6IOK - chains A and C of the 12 polymer chains in the assembly; structure by electron microscopy, 3.64 A resolution.

Chain A (and C):
Name: Outer membrane protein OprM
Organism: Pseudomonas aeruginosa PAO1
Notes: chain C of this document is another copy of the same molecule, construct and numbering; everything in this record applies to it too
UniProtKB: Q51487 (OPRM_PSEAE); residues 1-468 here correspond to UniProt positions 18-485 (UniProt number = residue number + 17)
Amino-acid sequence (474 residues; row label = number of the first residue in the row):
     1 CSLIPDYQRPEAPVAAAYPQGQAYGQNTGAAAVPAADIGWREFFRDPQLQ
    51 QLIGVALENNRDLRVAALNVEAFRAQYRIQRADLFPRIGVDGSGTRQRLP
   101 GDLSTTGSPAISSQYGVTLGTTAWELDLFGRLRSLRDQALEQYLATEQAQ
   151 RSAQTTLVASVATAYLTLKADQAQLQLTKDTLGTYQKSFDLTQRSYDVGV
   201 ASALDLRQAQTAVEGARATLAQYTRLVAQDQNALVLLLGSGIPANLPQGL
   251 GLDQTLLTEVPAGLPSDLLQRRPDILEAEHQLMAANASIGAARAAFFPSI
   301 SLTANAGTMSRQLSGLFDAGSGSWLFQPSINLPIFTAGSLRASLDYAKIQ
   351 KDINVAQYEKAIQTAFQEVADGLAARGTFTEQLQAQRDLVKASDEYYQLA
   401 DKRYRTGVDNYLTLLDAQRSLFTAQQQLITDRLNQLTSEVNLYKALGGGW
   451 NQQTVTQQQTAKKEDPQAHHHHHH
Unresolved in the structure: 456-474
Sequence notes: expression tag (469-474)
Swiss-Prot annotation at these positions:
  - lipidation: C1 (N-palmitoyl cysteine)
Reported in the primary citation:
  - mutagenesis - G199A, R403A, G407A: abolished binding to Multidrug resistance protein MexA
  - conformationally variable residues (helix shift): R405, L412

How chain A and chain C interact:
Contacting residue pairs (100; chain A residue first):
  P19(A) - N232(C)
  Q22(A) - K179(C)
  A23(A) - T224(C)
  A23(A) - A228(C)  hydrophobic
  Y24(A) - A228(C)
  Y24(A) - N232(C)  hydrogen bond
  Q114(A) - L103(C)
  M309(A) - P100(C)
  S310(A) - L103(C)
  R311(A) - D102(C)
  R311(A) - L103(C)
  G320(A) - P100(C)
  G320(A) - G101(C)
  G320(A) - P109(C)
  S321(A) - P100(C)
  G322(A) - R98(C)
  S323(A) - R98(C)  hydrogen bond (side chain-backbone)
  W324(A) - R96(C)
  W324(A) - Q97(C)
  W324(A) - R98(C)  hydrogen bond (backbone-backbone)
  L325(A) - R96(C)
  L325(A) - Q97(C)
  F326(A) - T95(C)
  F326(A) - R96(C)  hydrogen bond (backbone-backbone)
  Q327(A) - G94(C)
  Q327(A) - T95(C)
  P328(A) - S93(C)
  P328(A) - G94(C)  hydrogen bond (backbone-backbone)
  S329(A) - G92(C)
  I330(A) - D91(C)
  I330(A) - G92(C)  hydrogen bond (backbone-backbone)
  N331(A) - V90(C)
  L332(A) - G89(C)
  L332(A) - V90(C)  hydrogen bond (backbone-backbone)
  I334(A) - I88(C)  hydrogen bond (backbone-backbone)
  I334(A) - G89(C)
  I334(A) - V90(C)  hydrophobic
  F335(A) - I88(C)  hydrogen bond (backbone-backbone)
  T336(A) - R87(C)
  A337(A) - A82(C)
  A337(A) - F85(C)  hydrophobic
  G338(A) - R78(C)
  G338(A) - A82(C)
  S339(A) - I79(C)
  S339(A) - A82(C)
  S339(A) - R87(C)  hydrogen bond
  L340(A) - R87(C)
  A342(A) - A75(C)
  A342(A) - R78(C)
  A342(A) - I79(C)  hydrophobic
  S343(A) - I79(C)
  D345(A) - A75(C)
  Y346(A) - A72(C)
  Y346(A) - A75(C)  hydrophobic
  I349(A) - L68(C)
  I349(A) - E71(C)
  I349(A) - A72(C)  hydrophobic
  I349(A) - A75(C)  hydrophobic
  D352(A) - L68(C)
  I353(A) - L68(C)  hydrophobic
  A356(A) - R61(C)
  A356(A) - V65(C)  hydrophobic
  Q357(A) - V65(C)
  E359(A) - R61(C)  salt bridge
  K360(A) - R61(C)
  Q363(A) - R61(C)
  Q363(A) - L236(C)
  Q363(A) - G239(C)  hydrogen bond (side chain-backbone)
  T364(A) - L236(C)
  Q367(A) - N232(C)
  Q367(A) - L236(C)
  A370(A) - N232(C)  hydrogen bond (backbone-side chain)
  D371(A) - Q229(C)  hydrogen bond
  D371(A) - N232(C)
  A374(A) - A228(C)  hydrophobic
  T378(A) - A221(C)
  T378(A) - T224(C)
  T378(A) - R225(C)  hydrogen bond
  F379(A) - R225(C)
  Q382(A) - A218(C)
  Q382(A) - A221(C)
  Q382(A) - R225(C)  hydrogen bond
  A385(A) - E214(C)
  A385(A) - R217(C)
  A385(A) - A218(C)
  Q386(A) - A218(C)
  D388(A) - E214(C)
  L389(A) - T211(C)
  L389(A) - E214(C)
  L389(A) - G215(C)
  A392(A) - R207(C)
  A392(A) - Q210(C)
  A392(A) - T211(C)
  S393(A) - T211(C)
  Y396(A) - L204(C)  hydrophobic
  Y396(A) - R207(C)
  Y396(A) - Q208(C)
  L399(A) - A203(C)  hydrophobic
  L399(A) - L204(C)  hydrophobic
  R403(A) - L204(C)
Also at the interface, not in a pair above, chain A (65 interface residues in all): P13, P333, Q350, F366, A375, E381, E395, A400
Also at the interface, not in a pair above, chain C (54 interface residues in all): D62, N69, D83, L99, I111, Q222, A233, V235

Summary:
Chain A and chain C form an interface of 65 and 54 residues respectively; the contacts include 15 hydrogen
bonds and 1 salt bridge. Among the polar pairs are E359(A)-R61(C), Y24(A)-N232(C) and S323(A)-R98(C). The
paper reports that G199A, R403A and G407A of chain A abolish binding to Multidrug resistance protein MexA;
conformational variability at R405(A) and L412(A).
Chain A and chain C are both Outer membrane protein OprM (Pseudomonas aeruginosa PAO1); the structure, Cryo-EM
structure of multidrug efflux pump MexAB-OprM (0 degree state), was determined by electron microscopy,
deposited together with 6IOL.
